PDB entry 6RAZ | electron microscopy, 4.46 A resolution (low resolution: residue-level contacts below are approximate; hydrogen-bond / salt-bridge calls are withheld) | chains 2 and 5 of the 13 polymer chains in the assembly

Chain 2:
Protein: DNA replication licensing factor Mcm2
Organism: Drosophila melanogaster
Notes: EC 3.6.4.12
Reference sequence: P49735 (MCM2_DROME); residues 1-887 here = UniProt positions 1-887
Amino-acid sequence (887 residues; numbered 1 to 887; the number before each row is that of its first residue):
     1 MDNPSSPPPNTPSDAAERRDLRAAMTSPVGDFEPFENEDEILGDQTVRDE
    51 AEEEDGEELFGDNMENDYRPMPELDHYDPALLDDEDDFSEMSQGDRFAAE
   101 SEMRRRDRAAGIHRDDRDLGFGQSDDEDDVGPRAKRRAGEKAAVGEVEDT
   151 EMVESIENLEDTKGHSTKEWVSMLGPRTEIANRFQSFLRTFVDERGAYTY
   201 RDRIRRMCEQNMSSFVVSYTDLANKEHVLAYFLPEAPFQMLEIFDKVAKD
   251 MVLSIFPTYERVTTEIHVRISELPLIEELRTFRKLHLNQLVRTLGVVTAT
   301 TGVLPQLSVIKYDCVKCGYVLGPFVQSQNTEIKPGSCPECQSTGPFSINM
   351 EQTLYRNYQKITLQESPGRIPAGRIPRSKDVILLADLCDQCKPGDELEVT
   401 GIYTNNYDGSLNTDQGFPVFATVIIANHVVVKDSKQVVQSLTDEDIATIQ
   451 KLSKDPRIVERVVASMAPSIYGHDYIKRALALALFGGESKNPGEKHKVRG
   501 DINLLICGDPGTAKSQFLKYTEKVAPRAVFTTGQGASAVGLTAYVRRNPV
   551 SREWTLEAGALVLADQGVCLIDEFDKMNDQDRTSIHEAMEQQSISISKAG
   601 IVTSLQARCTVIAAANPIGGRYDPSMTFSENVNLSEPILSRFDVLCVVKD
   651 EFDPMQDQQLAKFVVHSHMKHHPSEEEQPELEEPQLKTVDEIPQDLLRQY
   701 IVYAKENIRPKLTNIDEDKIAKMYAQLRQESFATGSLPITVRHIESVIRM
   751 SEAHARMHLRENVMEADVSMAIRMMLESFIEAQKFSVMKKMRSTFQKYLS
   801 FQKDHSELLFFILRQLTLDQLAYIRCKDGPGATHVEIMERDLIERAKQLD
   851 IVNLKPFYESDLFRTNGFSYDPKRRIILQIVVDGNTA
Unresolved in the structure: 1-173, 272, 317-348, 438-444, 542-543, 653-658, 673-690, 799-887
Residues lining bound ligands:
  - ADP (adenosine-5'-diphosphate), molecule 1: Ile-470, His-473, Pro-510, Gly-511, Thr-512, Ala-513, Lys-514, Ser-515, Gln-516
  - ADP, molecule 2: Arg-499, Glu-590, Ser-640, Arg-641, Val-741, Arg-742
Reported in the primary citation:
  - catalytic residues: Arg-641 (citing earlier work)
  - mutagenesis - R641A: decreased catalytic activity

Chain 5:
Protein: DNA replication licensing factor Mcm5
Organism: Drosophila melanogaster
Notes: EC 3.6.4.12
Reference sequence: Q9VGW6 (MCM5_DROME); numbering as in UniProt; present here: 1-405, 412-733
Amino-acid sequence (733 residues; each row starts with the number of its first residue; note: 4 numbers in that range are skipped by the numbering (no residue carries them; nothing is unmodelled there); a row labelled like 409A-409D holds insertion residues (409A, then the next letters in order)):
     1 MEGFDDAGVFFSDNFGGDNQQDAQINLQAVKKKYKEFIRTFNEENFFYKY
    51 RDTLKRNYLNGRYFLEIEMEDLVGFDETLADKLNKQPTEHLEIFEEAARE
   101 VADEITAPRPEHEEHMHDIQILLSSNANPTNIRQLKSDCVSKLVKIAGII
   151 VAASGISAKATRMSIQCLSCSTVIPNLKVNPGLEGYALPRKCNTEQAGRP
   201 KCPLDPFFIMPDKCKCVDFQTLKLQELPDFVPQGEIPRHLQLFCDRSLCE
   251 RVVPGNRVLIQGIYSIRKVGKPSRRDGREKAVVGVRAPYMRVVGITVDSE
   301 GAGAISRYSNITSDEEEHFRRMAASGDIYERLSQSLAPSIFGSRDIKKAI
   351 TCMLFGGSRKRLPDGLCRRGDINVLLLGDPGTAKSQLLKFVEKVAPIAVY
   401 TSGKG
   408 SS
409A-409D AAGL
   412 TASVMKDPQTRNFVMEGGAMVLADGGVVCIDEFDKMREDDRVAIHEAMEQ
   462 QTISIAKAGITTTLNSRCSVLAAANSIFGRWDDTKGEENIDFMPTILSRF
   512 DMIFIVKDIHDESRDITLAKHIINVHLSSNKSAPSEPAEGEISLSTFKKY
   562 IHYCRTHCGPRLSEAAGEKLKSRYVLMRSGAGQQEKASDKRLSIPITVRQ
   612 LEAVIRISESLAKIRLQPFATDEHVNEALRLFQVSTLDAAMTGSLAGAEG
   662 FTTEEDQETLNRIEKQLKRRFAIGSQVSEQNILQDFLRQKYEERTVMKVI
   712 HTMIRRGELQHRMQRKMLYRIC
Unresolved in the structure: 1-18, 125-127, 178-185, 272-280, 309-311, 395, 409A-409D, 413-417, 577-605, 614, 653-733
Cystine bridges: Cys-192/Cys-202
Residues lining bound ligands:
  - ADP (adenosine-5'-diphosphate): Ile-340, Phe-341, Asp-379, Pro-380, Gly-381, Thr-382, Ala-383, Lys-384, Ser-385, Gln-386, Asn-486, Leu-529, His-532, Ile-533
  - ATP (adenosine-5'-triphosphate): Arg-369, His-456, Glu-460, Gln-461, Ser-509, Arg-510, Glu-613
Reported in the primary citation:
  - catalytic residues: Arg-510 (citing earlier work)
  - mutagenesis - R510A: decreased catalytic activity

How chain 2 and chain 5 interact:
Pairs across the interface - 99 pairs, chain 2 then chain 5:
  Leu-304(2) with Val-285(5); Arg-286(5)
  Pro-305(2) with Ser-137(5); Gly-284(5); Val-285(5); Arg-286(5)
  Gln-306(2) with Val-283(5); Gly-284(5); Arg-286(5)
  Leu-307(2) with Gly-270(5); Arg-286(5)
  Ser-308(2) with Lys-271(5)
  Met-350(2) with Lys-268(5); Val-269(5)
  Tyr-355(2) with Ser-137(5); Ile-266(5)
  Arg-356(2) with Ser-137(5); Lys-271(5)
  Asn-357(2) with Lys-136(5); Ser-137(5)
  Tyr-358(2) with Val-282(5); Val-285(5)
  Lys-360(2) with Val-282(5)
  Asp-389(2) with Arg-238(5)
  Lys-392(2) with Glu-235(5); Ile-236(5)
  Tyr-407(2) with Val-283(5)
  Lys-490(2) with Ser-540(5)
  Pro-492(2) with Ser-540(5)
  Gly-493(2) with Ser-540(5); Lys-542(5); Ser-543(5)
  Glu-494(2) with Phe-390(5); Ser-543(5); Ser-546(5); Glu-547(5); Leu-555(5)
  Lys-495(2) with Ser-339(5); Lys-542(5)
  His-496(2) with Gln-386(5); Lys-389(5)
  Val-498(2) with His-537(5)
  Arg-499(2) with Ser-385(5); Gln-386(5)
  Arg-527(2) with Gln-233(5); Gly-234(5)
  Arg-546(2) with Glu-427(5)
  Asn-548(2) with Asp-418(5)
  Ser-551(2) with Pro-419(5); Gln-420(5)
  Trp-554(2) with Pro-419(5)
  Val-562(2) with Gln-233(5)
  Leu-563(2) with Gln-233(5)
  Ala-564(2) with Gln-233(5)
  Asp-565(2) with Gln-233(5)
  Gln-580(2) with Lys-404(5); Arg-448(5)
  Thr-583(2) with Lys-404(5)
  Glu-587(2) with Thr-401(5)
  Glu-590(2) with Ser-385(5)
  Gln-591(2) with Ser-385(5); Lys-389(5); Tyr-400(5)
  Gln-592(2) with Lys-389(5)
  Ser-595(2) with Thr-401(5); Gly-405(5)
  Ser-597(2) with Lys-404(5); Gly-405(5); Ser-408(5)
  Lys-598(2) with Ser-408(5); Ser-409(5); Gly-428(5); Gly-429(5); Ala-430(5)
  Gly-600(2) with Glu-427(5)
  Val-602(2) with Ser-408(5)
  Lys-711(2) with Leu-538(5); Ser-539(5); Ser-540(5)
  Leu-712(2) with Leu-538(5)
  Thr-713(2) with Asn-535(5)
  Asn-714(2) with Lys-531(5); Ile-534(5); Asn-535(5)
  Asp-718(2) with Lys-531(5)
  Ala-721(2) with Ile-527(5); Ala-530(5)
  Tyr-724(2) with Asp-519(5); Asp-526(5)
  Ala-725(2) with Glu-523(5); Asp-526(5)
  Arg-728(2) with Asp-519(5); Ile-520(5); His-521(5)
  Gln-729(2) with His-521(5); Glu-523(5)
  Val-741(2) with Ile-533(5)
  Arg-742(2) with Ser-385(5)
  Glu-745(2) with His-537(5)
Other interface residues (no listed pair), chain 2 (64 interface residues in all): Val-309, Gln-352, Ile-382, Arg-547, Gln-566, Asp-579, Ile-601, Glu-636, Ile-748
Other interface residues (no listed pair), chain 5 (65 interface residues in all): Gln-86, Val-140, Val-151, Ala-287, Pro-380, Lys-393, Ser-402, Thr-412, Arg-525

In short:
Chain 2 and chain 5 form an interface of 64 and 65 residues respectively. One ADP molecule is bound between
chain 2 and chain 5. Bound to chain 2: ADP. Bound to chain 5: ATP. The paper reports catalytic residues
Arg-641(2) and Arg-510(5); R641A of chain 2 reduces catalytic activity.
Here chain 2 is DNA replication licensing factor Mcm2 and chain 5 is DNA replication licensing factor Mcm5,
both from Drosophila melanogaster. Entry 6RAZ (D. melanogaster CMG-DNA, State 2B) was determined by electron
microscopy together with 6RAW, 6RAX and 6RAY from the same study.
